PDB entry 3RZD | X-ray diffraction, 3.30 A resolution | chains A and B of the 12 polymer chains in the assembly

Chain A:
Protein: DNA-directed RNA polymerase II subunit RPB1
Source organism: Saccharomyces cerevisiae
Notes: EC 2.7.7.6
UniProtKB: P04050 (RPB1_YEAST); residues 1-1733 here = UniProt positions 1-1733
Chain sequence (1733 residues; each row starts with the number of its first residue):
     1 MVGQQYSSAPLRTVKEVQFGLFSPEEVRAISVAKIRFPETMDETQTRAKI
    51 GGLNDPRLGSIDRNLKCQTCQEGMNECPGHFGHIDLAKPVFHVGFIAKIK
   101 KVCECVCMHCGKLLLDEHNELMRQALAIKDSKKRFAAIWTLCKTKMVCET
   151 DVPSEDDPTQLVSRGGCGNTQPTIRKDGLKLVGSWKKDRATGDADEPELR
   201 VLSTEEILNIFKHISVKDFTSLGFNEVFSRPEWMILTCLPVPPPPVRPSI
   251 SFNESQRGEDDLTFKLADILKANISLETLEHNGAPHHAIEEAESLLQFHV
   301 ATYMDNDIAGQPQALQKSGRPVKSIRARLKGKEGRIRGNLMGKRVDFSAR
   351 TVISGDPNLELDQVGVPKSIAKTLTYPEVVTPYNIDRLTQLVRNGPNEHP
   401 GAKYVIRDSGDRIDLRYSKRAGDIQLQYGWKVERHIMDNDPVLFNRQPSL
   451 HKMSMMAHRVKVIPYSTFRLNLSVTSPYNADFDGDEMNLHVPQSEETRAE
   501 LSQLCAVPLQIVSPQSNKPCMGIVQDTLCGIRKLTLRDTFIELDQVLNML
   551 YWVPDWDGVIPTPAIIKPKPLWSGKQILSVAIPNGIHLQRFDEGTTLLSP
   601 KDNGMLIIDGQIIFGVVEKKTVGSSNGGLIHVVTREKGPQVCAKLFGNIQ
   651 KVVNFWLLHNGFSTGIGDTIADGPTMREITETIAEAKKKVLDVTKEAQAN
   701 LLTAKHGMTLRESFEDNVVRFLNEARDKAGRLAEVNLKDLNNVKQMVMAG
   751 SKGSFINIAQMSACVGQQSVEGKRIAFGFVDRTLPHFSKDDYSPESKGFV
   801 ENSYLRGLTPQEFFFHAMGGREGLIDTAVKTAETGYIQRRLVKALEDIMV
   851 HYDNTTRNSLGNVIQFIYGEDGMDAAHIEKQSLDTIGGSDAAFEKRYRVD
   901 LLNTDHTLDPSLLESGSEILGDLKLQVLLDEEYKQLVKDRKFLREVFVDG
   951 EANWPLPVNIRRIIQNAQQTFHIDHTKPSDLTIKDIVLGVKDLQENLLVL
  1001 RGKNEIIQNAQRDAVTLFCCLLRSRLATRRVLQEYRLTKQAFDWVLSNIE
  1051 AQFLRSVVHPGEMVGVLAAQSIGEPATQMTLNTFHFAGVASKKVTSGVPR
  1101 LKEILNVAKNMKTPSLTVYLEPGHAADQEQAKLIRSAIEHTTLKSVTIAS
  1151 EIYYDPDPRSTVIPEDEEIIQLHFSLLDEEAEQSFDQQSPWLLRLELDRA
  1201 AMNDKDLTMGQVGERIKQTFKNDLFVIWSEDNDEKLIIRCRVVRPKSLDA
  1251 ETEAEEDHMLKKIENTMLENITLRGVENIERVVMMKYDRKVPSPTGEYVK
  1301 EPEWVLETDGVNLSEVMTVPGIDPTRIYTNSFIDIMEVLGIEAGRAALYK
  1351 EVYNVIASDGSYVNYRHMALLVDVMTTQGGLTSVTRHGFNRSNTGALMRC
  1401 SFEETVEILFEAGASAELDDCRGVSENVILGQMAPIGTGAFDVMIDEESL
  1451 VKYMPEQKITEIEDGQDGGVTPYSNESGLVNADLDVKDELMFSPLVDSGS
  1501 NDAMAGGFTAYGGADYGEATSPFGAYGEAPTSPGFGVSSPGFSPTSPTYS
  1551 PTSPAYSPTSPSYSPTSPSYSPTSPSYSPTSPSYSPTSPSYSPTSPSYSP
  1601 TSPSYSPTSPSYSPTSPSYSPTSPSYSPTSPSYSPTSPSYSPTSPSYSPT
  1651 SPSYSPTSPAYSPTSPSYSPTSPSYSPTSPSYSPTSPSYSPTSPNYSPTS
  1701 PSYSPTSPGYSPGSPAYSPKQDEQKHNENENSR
Unresolved in the structure: 1-2, 155-160, 187-198, 1177-1186, 1244-1253, 1446-1733
Ion coordination: Zn2+ site 1: Cys67, Cys70, Cys77, His80; Zn2+ site 2: Cys107, Cys110, Cys148, Cys167; Mg2+: Asp481, Asp483, Asp485 (shared with 1 residue of chain R)
UniProt features mapped onto this chain:
  - region: Pro248 to Asp260 (Lid loop), Asn306 to Lys323 (Rudder loop), Pro810 to Glu822 (Bridging helix)
  - binding site (Zn(2+)): Cys67, Cys70, Cys77, His80, Cys107, Cys110, Cys148, Cys167
  - binding site (Mg(2+)): Asp481, Asp483, Asp485
  - modified residue: Thr1471 (Phosphothreonine)
  - cross-link (Glycyl lysine isopeptide (Lys-Gly)): Lys695 (interchain with G-Cter in ubiquitin), Lys1246 (interchain with G-Cter in ubiquitin), Lys1350 (interchain with G-Cter in ubiquitin)
  - natural variant: Ser1653 to Pro1659 (deletion: In strain: A364A)
  - mutagenesis: Lys1246 (K1246R: Impairs ubiquitination during transcription stress)

Chain B:
Protein: DNA-directed RNA polymerase II subunit RPB2
Source organism: Saccharomyces cerevisiae
Notes: EC 2.7.7.6
UniProtKB: P08518 (RPB2_YEAST); residue numbers follow UniProt; this construct covers 1-1224
Chain sequence (1224 residues; numbered 1 to 1224; the number before each row is that of its first residue):
     1 MSDLANSEKYYDEDPYGFEDESAPITAEDSWAVISAFFREKGLVSQQLDS
    51 FNQFVDYTLQDIICEDSTLILEQLAQHTTESDNISRKYEISFGKIYVTKP
   101 MVNESDGVTHALYPQEARLRNLTYSSGLFVDVKKRTYEAIDVPGRELKYE
   151 LIAEESEDDSESGKVFIGRLPIMLRSKNCYLSEATESDLYKLKECPFDMG
   201 GYFIINGSEKVLIAQERSAGNIVQVFKKAAPSPISHVAEIRSALEKGSRF
   251 ISTLQVKLYGREGSSARTIKATLPYIKQDIPIVIIFRALGIIPDGEILEH
   301 ICYDVNDWQMLEMLKPCVEDGFVIQDRETALDFIGRRGTALGIKKEKRIQ
   351 YAKDILQKEFLPHITQLEGFESRKAFFLGYMINRLLLCALDRKDQDDRDH
   401 FGKKRLDLAGPLLAQLFKTLFKKLTKDIFRYMQRTVEEAHDFNMKLAINA
   451 KTITSGLKYALATGNWGEQKKAMSSRAGVSQVLNRYTYSSTLSHLRRTNT
   501 PIGRDGKLAKPRQLHNTHWGLVCPAETPEGQACGLVKNLSLMSCISVGTD
   551 PMPIITFLSEWGMEPLEDYVPHQSPDATRVFVNGVWHGVHRNPARLMETL
   601 RTLRRKGDINPEVSMIRDIREKELKIFTDAGRVYRPLFIVEDDESLGHKE
   651 LKVRKGHIAKLMATEYQDIEGGFEDVEEYTWSSLLNEGLVEYIDAEEEES
   701 ILIAMQPEDLEPAEANEENDLDVDPAKRIRVSHHATTFTHCEIHPSMILG
   751 VAASIIPFPDHNQSPRNTYQSAMGKQAMGVFLTNYNVRMDTMANILYYPQ
   801 KPLGTTRAMEYLKFRELPAGQNAIVAIACYSGYNQEDSMIMNQSSIDRGL
   851 FRSLFFRSYMDQEKKYGMSITETFEKPQRTNTLRMKHGTYDKLDDDGLIA
   901 PGVRVSGEDVIIGKTTPISPDEEELGQRTAYHSKRDASTPLRSTENGIVD
   951 QVLVTTNQDGLKFVKVRVRTTKIPQIGDKFASRHGQKGTIGITYRREDMP
  1001 FTAEGIVPDLIINPHAIPSRMTVAHLIECLLSKVAALSGNEGDASPFTDI
  1051 TVEGISKLLREHGYQSRGFEVMYNGHTGKKLMAQIFFGPTYYQRLRHMVD
  1101 DKIHARARGPMQVLTRQPVEGRSRDGGLRFGEMERDCMIAHGAASFLKER
  1151 LMEASDAFRVHICGICGLMTVIAKLNHNQFECKGCDNKIDIYQIHIPYAA
  1201 KLLFQELMAMNITPRLYTDRSRDF
Unresolved in the structure: 1-19, 71-88, 142-163, 336-344, 438-445, 503-508, 669-677, 716-721, 920-932
Ion coordination: Zn2+: Cys1163, Cys1166, Cys1182, Cys1185
From the paper describing this entry:
  - binding site for the 5-nt RNA strand: Lys979, Lys987

How chain A and chain B interact:
Pairs across the interface - 442 pairs, chain A then chain B:
  Gln4(A) with Phe1158(B); Arg1159(B), hydrogen bond (side chain-backbone)
  Gln5(A) with Arg1159(B), hydrogen bond (backbone-side chain); Leu1175(B); Asn1176(B)
  Tyr6(A) with Leu1175(B)
  Ser7(A) with Arg1159(B); His1161(B); Phe1180(B); Gln1193(B), hydrogen bond (backbone-side chain)
  Ser8(A) with Asn1178(B), hydrogen bond; Phe1180(B)
  Ala9(A) with Phe1180(B); Ile1191(B); Gln1193(B), hydrogen bond (backbone-side chain)
  Pro10(A) with Ile1191(B); Tyr1192(B); Gln1193(B), hydrogen bond (backbone-backbone)
  Leu11(A) with Gln1193(B); His1195(B)
  Arg12(A) with Tyr1192(B); Gln1193(B), hydrogen bond (backbone-backbone); Ile1194(B); Thr1218(B)
  Thr13(A) with Thr1218(B)
  Val14(A) with Leu1216(B), hydrophobic; Tyr1217(B)
  Lys15(A) with Tyr1217(B), hydrogen bond (backbone-backbone); Thr1218(B); Asp1219(B); Arg1220(B), hydrogen bond (backbone-side chain)
  Glu16(A) with Arg1215(B); Leu1216(B); Tyr1217(B), hydrogen bond (backbone-backbone); Asp1219(B); Arg1220(B); Ser1221(B), hydrogen bond (side chain-backbone)
  Val17(A) with Arg1215(B)
  Gln18(A) with Thr1213(B); Arg1215(B), hydrogen bond (backbone-backbone); Tyr1217(B)
  Phe19(A) with Thr1213(B)
  Gly20(A) with Ile1212(B); Thr1213(B), hydrogen bond (backbone-backbone)
  Leu21(A) with Asn1211(B); Thr1213(B); Arg1215(B)
  Phe22(A) with Met1208(B); Asn1211(B), hydrogen bond (backbone-backbone); Thr1213(B)
  Glu26(A) with Leu1168(B); Arg1215(B), salt bridge
  Ala29(A) with Lys1183(B)
  Ile30(A) with Thr1170(B)
  Ser31(A) with Lys1183(B)
  Val32(A) with Lys1183(B)
  Arg63(A) with Arg884(B)
  Gln68(A) with Ile1172(B)
  Thr69(A) with Lys1174(B)
  Cys70(A) with Ile1172(B), hydrophobic; Ala1173(B); Lys1174(B)
  Gln71(A) with Lys1174(B); Leu1175(B); His1177(B)
  Glu72(A) with Ala1173(B); Leu1175(B), hydrogen bond (side chain-backbone)
  Asn75(A) with Arg1116(B)
  Glu76(A) with Arg1159(B), salt bridge
  Pro78(A) with Lys1201(B), hydrogen bond (backbone-side chain); Gln1205(B), hydrogen bond (backbone-side chain)
  Gly79(A) with Gln1205(B)
  Phe81(A) with Gln1205(B); Met1208(B), hydrophobic; Ala1209(B)
  His92(A) with Met1210(B)
  Phe95(A) with Ile1212(B), hydrophobic
  Phe228(A) with Arg1215(B)
  Leu236(A) with Asn1211(B)
  Cys238(A) with Asn1211(B)
  Leu239(A) with Ala1209(B)
  Pro240(A) with Met1208(B); Asn1211(B)
  Pro242(A) with Ala1209(B), hydrophobic
  Pro245(A) with Leu1114(B); Tyr1198(B); Lys1201(B)
  Val246(A) with Leu1114(B); Gln1205(B); Glu1206(B)
  Pro248(A) with Leu1114(B)
  Ile250(A) with Val1113(B), hydrophobic
  Glu254(A) with Arg884(B), salt bridge; Arg935(B), salt bridge
  Ser255(A) with Ile918(B)
  Tyr303(A) with Ala1209(B)
  Met304(A) with Met1210(B)
  Arg320(A) with Gln469(B), hydrogen bond (side chain-backbone); Lys470(B); Lys471(B), hydrogen bond (backbone-side chain)
  Ile325(A) with Glu1206(B); Met1210(B), hydrophobic
  Arg326(A) with Met1210(B)
  Arg328(A) with Glu1206(B), salt bridge
  Leu329(A) with Leu1203(B), hydrophobic; Glu1206(B)
  Arg335(A) with Leu1114(B); Leu1202(B); Glu1206(B), salt bridge
  Ile336(A) with Leu1203(B), hydrophobic
  Arg337(A) with Arg1129(B), hydrogen bond (backbone-side chain); Glu1132(B), salt bridge
  Gly338(A) with Arg1129(B), hydrogen bond (backbone-side chain)
  Asn339(A) with Thr1115(B); Gln1117(B), hydrogen bond (backbone-side chain); Ala1199(B)
  Leu340(A) with Ala1199(B), hydrophobic; Ala1200(B); Leu1203(B), hydrophobic
  Met341(A) with Glu1132(B); Arg1135(B)
  Gly342(A) with Arg1129(B), hydrogen bond (backbone-side chain); Phe1130(B); Gly1131(B); Glu1132(B)
  Lys343(A) with Gln1117(B); Arg1129(B); Phe1130(B), hydrogen bond (backbone-backbone); Leu1151(B), hydrogen bond (side chain-backbone); Ser1155(B); Asp1156(B), salt bridge; Pro1197(B)
  Arg344(A) with Pro1118(B); Val1119(B); Glu1120(B), salt bridge; Gly1127(B), hydrogen bond (side chain-backbone); Leu1128(B); Arg1129(B); Ser1155(B), hydrogen bond (backbone-side chain)
  Val345(A) with Pro1118(B), hydrophobic; Gly1127(B); Leu1128(B), hydrogen bond (backbone-backbone); Arg1150(B); Ala1154(B)
  Asp346(A) with Arg1106(B), salt bridge; Arg1108(B); Gly1109(B); Met1111(B); Pro1118(B); Arg1150(B), hydrogen bond (backbone-side chain); Ala1154(B), hydrogen bond (backbone-backbone)
  Phe347(A) with Arg1106(B), hydrogen bond (backbone-backbone); Ala1107(B); Arg1108(B); Arg1150(B), hydrogen bond (backbone-side chain)
  Ser348(A) with Ala1105(B); Arg1106(B), hydrogen bond (backbone-backbone); Leu1128(B), hydrogen bond (side chain-backbone)
  Ala349(A) with His1104(B); Ala1105(B), hydrophobic; Leu1128(B)
  Arg350(A) with Lys1102(B); Ile1103(B); His1104(B), hydrogen bond (backbone-backbone); Leu1128(B)
  Thr351(A) with Ile1103(B)
  Val352(A) with Gly977(B); Val1099(B), hydrophobic; Lys1102(B)
  Ser354(A) with Ile976(B); Ile990(B), hydrogen bond (side chain-backbone)
  Gly355(A) with Tyr833(B)
  Asp356(A) with Tyr833(B), hydrogen bond
  Pro357(A) with Ser831(B); Gly832(B); Tyr833(B)
  Asn358(A) with Tyr833(B), hydrogen bond
  Ile370(A) with Ile1103(B), hydrophobic
  Thr373(A) with Ala1105(B); Ala1107(B)
  Leu374(A) with Arg1106(B); Ala1107(B), hydrophobic
  Arg412(A) with Arg1108(B)
  Glu433(A) with Arg1108(B), salt bridge
  Leu443(A) with Met1138(B), hydrophobic; Phe1146(B), hydrophobic
  Asn445(A) with Glu1134(B)
  Gln447(A) with Arg1129(B); Glu1134(B)
  Ser449(A) with Met1133(B); Glu1134(B), hydrogen bond; Cys1137(B), hydrogen bond (backbone-side chain)
  His451(A) with Cys1137(B), hydrogen bond (backbone-side chain)
  Lys452(A) with Ala1140(B); His1141(B)
  Met455(A) with Phe1130(B), hydrophobic; Glu1134(B); Met1138(B), hydrophobic; His1141(B)
  Tyr465(A) with Ile976(B), hydrophobic
  Ser466(A) with Gln975(B); Asp1100(B), hydrogen bond; Ile1103(B)
  Thr467(A) with Ile976(B); Gly977(B); Val1099(B)
  Arg469(A) with Tyr833(B); Gly991(B), hydrogen bond (side chain-backbone)
  Leu472(A) with Gln835(B)
  Thr475(A) with Glu836(B)
  Asp481(A) with Glu836(B); Asp837(B)
  Phe482(A) with Gln835(B); Glu836(B), hydrogen bond (backbone-backbone); Asp837(B); Ser838(B); Thr989(B), hydrogen bond (backbone-side chain)
  Asp483(A) with Glu836(B); Asp837(B); Lys979(B); Lys987(B); Thr989(B)
  Gly484(A) with Thr989(B)
  Glu486(A) with Lys1102(B)
  Asn488(A) with Leu1128(B)
  His490(A) with Phe1130(B); Arg1150(B), hydrogen bond
  Val491(A) with Arg1150(B), hydrogen bond (backbone-side chain)
  Pro492(A) with Glu1149(B)
  Gln493(A) with Glu1149(B), hydrogen bond (backbone-side chain)
  Ser494(A) with Glu1149(B), hydrogen bond (backbone-side chain)
  Thr497(A) with Phe1146(B); Glu1149(B), hydrogen bond
  Glu500(A) with Ala1143(B); Ala1144(B), hydrogen bond (side chain-backbone); Ser1145(B), hydrogen bond (side chain-backbone); Phe1146(B), hydrogen bond (side chain-backbone)
  Leu504(A) with Gly1142(B)
  Cys505(A) with Met1138(B), hydrophobic; His1141(B)
  Gln510(A) with His1141(B), hydrogen bond
  Val524(A) with Gln835(B)
  Gln525(A) with Gln835(B); Glu836(B); Asn1013(B); His1015(B), hydrogen bond (backbone-side chain)
  Asp526(A) with Cys829(B), hydrogen bond; Gly832(B); Gln835(B), hydrogen bond (backbone-side chain); Asn1013(B), hydrogen bond; His1015(B), salt bridge
  Thr527(A) with Gln835(B)
  Cys529(A) with His1015(B)
  Leu657(A) with Cys829(B), hydrophobic
  Leu658(A) with Tyr830(B); Ser831(B); Asn1074(B); His1076(B); Leu1081(B)
  His659(A) with Asn1074(B), hydrogen bond; Thr1077(B), hydrogen bond; Leu1081(B)
  Asn660(A) with Leu1081(B); Met1082(B), hydrogen bond (backbone-backbone); Ala1083(B), hydrogen bond (backbone-backbone)
  Gly661(A) with Ala1083(B)
  Phe662(A) with Ala828(B); Cys829(B), hydrogen bond (backbone-backbone); Pro1014(B), hydrophobic; Ala1083(B)
  Ser663(A) with Ile827(B), hydrogen bond (side chain-backbone); Pro1014(B); Gln1084(B); Ile1085(B); Phe1086(B), hydrogen bond (side chain-backbone)
  Thr664(A) with Ile827(B); Pro1014(B); Phe1086(B)
  Gly665(A) with Leu1026(B); Phe1069(B); Phe1086(B)
  Ile666(A) with Val1023(B), hydrophobic; Leu1026(B), hydrophobic; Ile1027(B), hydrophobic; Leu1030(B), hydrophobic; Val1052(B), hydrophobic; Arg1067(B); Phe1086(B)
  Gly667(A) with Arg1067(B)
  Asp668(A) with Phe1069(B)
  Ile670(A) with Val1052(B), hydrophobic; Arg1067(B)
  Met746(A) with Pro1014(B); His1015(B), hydrogen bond; Pro1018(B), hydrophobic
  Ser751(A) with His1015(B)
  Lys752(A) with His1015(B); Ser1019(B)
  Asn757(A) with Pro1018(B); Ser1019(B); Met1021(B)
  Gln760(A) with Met1021(B)
  Met761(A) with Pro1018(B); Met1021(B), hydrophobic; Val1023(B), hydrophobic
  Glu771(A) with Lys510(B), salt bridge; Gln513(B), hydrogen bond
  Ile775(A) with Asn516(B)
  Ala776(A) with Asn516(B)
  Gly778(A) with His515(B); Asn516(B)
  Phe779(A) with Asn516(B); Thr517(B); Glu698(B); Glu699(B)
  Val780(A) with Glu699(B), hydrogen bond (backbone-side chain)
  Asp781(A) with Arg620(B), salt bridge
  Arg782(A) with Glu698(B), hydrogen bond (side chain-backbone); Glu699(B), hydrogen bond (side chain-backbone); Ile701(B), hydrogen bond (side chain-backbone); Leu702(B)
  Thr783(A) with Asn516(B)
  Leu784(A) with Trp519(B), hydrophobic
  Pro785(A) with Glu698(B); Ile701(B); Leu702(B); Ile703(B), hydrogen bond (backbone-backbone)
  His786(A) with Trp519(B), hydrogen bond; Leu702(B); Ile703(B); Met705(B); Glu742(B), salt bridge
  Phe787(A) with Leu702(B)
  Lys789(A) with Arg620(B)
  Glu795(A) with Val731(B)
  Glu801(A) with Ile729(B)
  Asn802(A) with Arg728(B); Ile729(B), hydrogen bond (side chain-backbone)
  Tyr804(A) with His761(B), hydrogen bond (backbone-side chain); Asn762(B); Gln763(B); Val1023(B), hydrophobic
  Leu805(A) with His761(B), hydrogen bond (backbone-side chain); Val1023(B), hydrophobic
  Arg806(A) with Pro725(B), hydrogen bond (side chain-backbone); Ala726(B); Lys727(B); Arg728(B); Ile729(B); His761(B)
  Gly807(A) with Arg728(B); Asp760(B); His761(B)
  Leu808(A) with Arg728(B), hydrogen bond (backbone-side chain); Asp760(B), hydrogen bond (backbone-backbone); Phe1047(B)
  Thr809(A) with Ile729(B); Arg730(B)
  Pro810(A) with Trp519(B); Met705(B), hydrophobic; Pro745(B), hydrophobic; Phe1047(B)
  Gln811(A) with Met705(B)
  Phe813(A) with Pro524(B), hydrophobic; Leu749(B), hydrophobic; Pro759(B); Asn767(B); Phe1047(B), hydrophobic
  Phe814(A) with Leu514(B), hydrophobic; His515(B); Asn516(B); Trp519(B), hydrophobic
  His816(A) with Gln763(B); Ser764(B), hydrogen bond (side chain-backbone)
  Ala817(A) with Leu514(B), hydrophobic; Pro524(B), hydrophobic; Ser764(B)
  Met818(A) with Leu514(B); Asn516(B)
  Gly820(A) with Ser764(B)
  Arg821(A) with Arg512(B), hydrogen bond (side chain-backbone); Gln513(B); Leu514(B); Pro524(B), hydrogen bond (side chain-backbone); Thr527(B); Gly534(B)
  Glu822(A) with Gln513(B), hydrogen bond
  Leu824(A) with Pro765(B), hydrophobic; Thr768(B); Tyr769(B), hydrophobic
  Ile825(A) with Arg512(B); Gln513(B)
  Ala828(A) with Gly530(B)
  Arg839(A) with Glu1132(B), salt bridge
  Val842(A) with Asp1136(B)
  Lys843(A) with Arg1135(B)
  Glu846(A) with Arg1135(B), salt bridge
  Met1063(A) with Ile1139(B)
  Val1066(A) with Asp1136(B); Ile1139(B), hydrophobic
  Gln1070(A) with Asp1136(B); Cys1137(B); Ala1140(B)
  Lys1144(A) with Glu262(B), salt bridge
  Lys1261(A) with Ser265(B)
  Asn1265(A) with Gly263(B); Ser264(B); Ser265(B), hydrogen bond
  Glu1269(A) with Glu262(B); Gly263(B)
  Phe1410(A) with Met1210(B), hydrophobic; Ile1212(B), hydrophobic
  Asp1420(A) with Arg1220(B), hydrogen bond (backbone-side chain)
  Arg1422(A) with Arg1220(B)
  Val1424(A) with Ile1139(B), hydrophobic
  Val1428(A) with Arg1135(B); Leu1147(B), hydrophobic; Leu1151(B), hydrophobic
  Ile1429(A) with Pro1197(B); Ala1200(B)
  Leu1430(A) with His1195(B); Ile1196(B); Pro1197(B); Phe1204(B), hydrophobic; Leu1216(B), hydrophobic
  Gly1431(A) with Lys1148(B); Met1152(B); His1195(B); Pro1197(B)
  Gln1432(A) with Lys1148(B)
  Met1433(A) with Ala1144(B), hydrophobic; Ser1145(B); Lys1148(B)
  Ala1434(A) with Ala1144(B)
  Ile1436(A) with Ile1139(B); Gly1142(B); Ala1144(B)
  Gly1437(A) with Gly1142(B)
  Thr1438(A) with Gly1142(B), hydrogen bond (backbone-backbone); Ala1144(B); Ser1145(B)
  Gly1439(A) with Ala1144(B)
Other interface residues (no listed pair), chain A (225 interface residues in all): Val27, Cys77, His80, Trp233, Pro243, Gly319, Ile353, Ser369, Thr375, Pro448, Ala480, Leu501, Gln545, Asn654, Thr680, Asn742, Val743, Gly753, Val770, Ser788, Lys1262, Val1406, Leu1409, Gly1413, Cys1421, Ser1425
Other interface residues (no listed pair), chain B (208 interface residues in all): Asp397, His400, His518, Cys523, Ala525, Glu529, Gln531, Cys533, Arg635, Ala695, Ser700, Ala735, Ile748, Asn834, Thr916, Gly988, Ile1017, Glu1053, Lys1079, Lys1080, Glu1153, Ala1157, Val1160, Gly1184, Leu1207, Pro1214

Summary:
Chain A and chain B form an interface of 225 and 208 residues respectively, with 86 hydrogen bonds and 18 salt
bridges. Polar pairs include Glu26(A)-Arg1215(B), Glu76(A)-Arg1159(B) and Glu254(A)-Arg884(B). From the paper:
a binding site for the 5-nt RNA strand at Lys979(B) and Lys987(B).
Here chain A is DNA-directed RNA polymerase II subunit RPB1 and chain B is DNA-directed RNA polymerase II
subunit RPB2, both from Saccharomyces cerevisiae. Entry 3RZD (RNA Polymerase II Initiation Complex with a 5-nt
RNA) was determined by X-ray diffraction together with 3RZO, 3S14, 3S15, 3S16, 3S17, 3S1M and 5 further
entries from the same study.
